Entry 8Q86 (electron microscopy, 3.69 A resolution); this record covers chains D and F of the 8 polymer chains in the assembly.

== Chain D (and F) ==
Molecule: Helix-turn-helix XRE family protein
From: Staphylococcus aureus
Notes: chain F of this document is another copy of the same molecule, construct and numbering; everything in this record applies to it too
UniProtKB: A0FIL5 (A0FIL5_STAAU); residues 1-224 here = UniProt positions 1-224
Chain sequence (232 residues; numbered 1 to 232; the number before each row is that of its first residue):
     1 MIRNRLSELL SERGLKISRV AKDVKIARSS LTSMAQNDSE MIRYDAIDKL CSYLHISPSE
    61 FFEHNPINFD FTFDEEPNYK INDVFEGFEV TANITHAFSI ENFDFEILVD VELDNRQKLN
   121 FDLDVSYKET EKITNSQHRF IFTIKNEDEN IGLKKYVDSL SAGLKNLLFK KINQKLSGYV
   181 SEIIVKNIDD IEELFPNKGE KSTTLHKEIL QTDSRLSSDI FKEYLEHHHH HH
Unresolved in the structure: 89-91, 134-137, 194-202, 224-232 (chain F: 197-200, 224-232)
Differences from the reference sequence: expression tag (225-232)
From the paper describing this entry:
  - self-association interface (contacts with another copy of this molecule): Lys16, Ser18, Arg19, Lys22, Arg28, Thr72, Glu106, Leu108, Asp110, Asn120, Asp122

== Chain D / chain F interface ==
Pairs across the interface (11; chain D residue first):
  Thr72(D) - Lys22(F)  hydrogen bond
  Glu75(D) - Arg28(F)  salt bridge
  Glu106(D) - Lys16(F)  salt bridge
  Glu106(D) - Ser18(F)  hydrogen bond
  Leu108(D) - Arg19(F)
  Asp110(D) - Arg19(F)  salt bridge
  Asp110(D) - Lys22(F)  salt bridge
  Asn120(D) - Arg19(F)  hydrogen bond
  Phe121(D) - Arg19(F)  hydrogen bond (backbone-side chain)
  Asp122(D) - Lys16(F)  salt bridge
  Asp122(D) - Arg19(F)
Also at the interface, not in a pair above, chain D (10 interface residues in all): Asp74, Val109
Also at the interface, not in a pair above, chain F (6 interface residues in all): Asp23

== Overview ==
Chain D and chain F form an interface of 10 and 6 residues respectively, with 4 hydrogen bonds and 5 salt
bridges. Polar pairs include Glu75(D)-Arg28(F), Glu106(D)-Lys16(F) and Asp110(D)-Arg19(F). From the paper: a
self-association interface involving Lys16(D), Ser18(D) and Arg19(D) among others.
Both chains are Helix-turn-helix XRE family protein (Staphylococcus aureus). Entry 8Q86 (Trimer of the dimeric
SaPI2 Stl transcriptional regulator) was determined by electron microscopy (same publication as 8QE9, 8RC5 and
8PQ8).
